PDB entry 9BEW | electron microscopy, 3.30 A resolution | chains G and C of the 18 polymer chains in the assembly

[Chain G]
Molecule: Envelope glycoprotein gp120
Source organism: Human immunodeficiency virus 1
Sequence (483 residues; each row starts with the number of its first residue; note: 14 numbers in that range are skipped by the numbering (no residue carries them; nothing is unmodelled there); a row labelled like 185A-185K holds insertion residues (185A, then the next letters in order)):
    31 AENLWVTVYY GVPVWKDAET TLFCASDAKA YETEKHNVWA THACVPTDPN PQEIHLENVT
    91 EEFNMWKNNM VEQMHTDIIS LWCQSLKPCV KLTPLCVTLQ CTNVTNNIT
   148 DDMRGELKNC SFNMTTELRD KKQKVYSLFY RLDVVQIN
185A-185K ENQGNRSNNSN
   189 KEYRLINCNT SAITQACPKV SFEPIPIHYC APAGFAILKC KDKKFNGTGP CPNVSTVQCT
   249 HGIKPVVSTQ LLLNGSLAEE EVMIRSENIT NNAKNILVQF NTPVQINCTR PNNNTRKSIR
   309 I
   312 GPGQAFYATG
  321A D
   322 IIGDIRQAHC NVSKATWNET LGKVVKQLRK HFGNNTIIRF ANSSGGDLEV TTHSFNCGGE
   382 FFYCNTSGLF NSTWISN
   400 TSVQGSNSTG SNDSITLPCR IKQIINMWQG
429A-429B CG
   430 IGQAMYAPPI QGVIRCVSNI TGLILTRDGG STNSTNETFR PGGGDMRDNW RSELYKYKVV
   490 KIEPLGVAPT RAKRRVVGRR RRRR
Not modelled in the structure: 31-32, 61-64, 148-149, 185A-185K, 400-410, 506-513
Cystine bridges: Cys54-Cys74, Cys113-Cys429A, Cys119-Cys205, Cys126-Cys196, Cys131-Cys157, Cys218-Cys247, Cys228-Cys239, Cys296-Cys331, Cys378-Cys445, Cys385-Cys418
Covalent attachments: N-acetylglucosamine (NAG) linked to Asn88, Asn133, Asn156, Asn160, Asn197, Asn234, Asn241, Asn262, Asn276, Asn295, Asn301, Asn339, Asn355, Asn363, Asn386, Asn392, Asn448; glycan linked to Asn332

[Chain C]
Molecule: 3BNC117 heavy chain
Source organism: Homo sapiens
Notes: fragment: Fab
Sequence (226 residues; row label = number of the first residue in the row; a row labelled like 71A-71D holds insertion residues (71A, then the next letters in order)):
     1 QVQLLQSGAA VTKPGASVRV SCEASGYNIR DYFIHWWRQA PGQGLQWVGW IN
   52A P
    53 KTGQPNNPRQ FQGRVSLTR
71A-71D HASW
    72 DFDTYSFYMD L
82A-82C KAL
    83 RSDDTAVYFC ARQRSDYW
100A-100B DF
   101 DVWGSGTQVT VSSASTKGPS VFPLAPSSKS TSGGTAALGC LVKDYFPEPV TVSWNSGALT
   161 SGVHTFPAVL QSSGLYSLSS VVTVPSSSLG TQTYICNVNH KPSNTKVDKK VEPKSC
Not modelled in the structure: 112-216
Cystine bridges: Cys22-Cys92

[Chain G / chain C interface]
Residue-residue contacts - 29 pairs, chain G then chain C:
  Glu275(G) - Asp98(C)
  Asn279(G) - Trp100(C)  hydrogen bond
  Asn280(G) - Trp50(C)
  Asn280(G) - Trp100(C)
  Ala281(G) - Phe33(C)  hydrophobic
  Lys282(G) - Asp98(C)  salt bridge
  Ser365(G) - Pro57(C)
  Gly366(G) - Gln56(C)
  Gly366(G) - Pro57(C)
  Gly367(G) - Gly55(C)
  Asp368(G) - Thr54(C)
  Asp368(G) - Arg71(C)  salt bridge
  Val371(G) - Thr54(C)
  Gln428(G) - Arg30(C)
  Gln428(G) - Lys53(C)
  Thr455(G) - Gln56(C)
  Arg456(G) - Asn58(C)  hydrogen bond (backbone-side chain)
  Asp457(G) - Asn58(C)
  Asp457(G) - Asn59(C)
  Asp457(G) - Gln64(C)
  Gly458(G) - Trp47(C)
  Gly458(G) - Asn58(C)
  Gly458(G) - Pro60(C)
  Gly459(G) - Trp47(C)
  Ser463(G) - Arg61(C)
  Asn465(G) - Arg61(C)
  Arg469(G) - Gln64(C)  hydrogen bond
  Gly471(G) - Gln56(C)
  Gly473(G) - Thr54(C)
Other interface residues (no listed pair), chain G (23 interface residues in all): Pro470, Gly472

[In short]
The interface between chain G and chain C involves 23 residues on one side and 17 on the other, with 3
hydrogen bonds and 2 salt bridges. Polar pairs include Lys282(G)-Asp98(C), Asp368(G)-Arg71(C) and
Asn279(G)-Trp100(C).
Here chain G is Envelope glycoprotein gp120 (Human immunodeficiency virus 1) and chain C is 3BNC117 heavy
chain (Homo sapiens). Entry 9BEW (Cryo-EM structure of the HIV-1 BG505 IDL Env trimer in complex with 3BNC117
and 10-1074 Fabs) was determined by electron microscopy together with 9BER and 9BF6 from the same study.
